Entry 8Q5S (X-ray diffraction, 1.49 A resolution); this record covers chains A and B.

== Chain A ==
Protein: Egl nine homolog 1
From: Homo sapiens
Notes: EC 1.14.11.29
UniProt: Q9GZT9 (EGLN1_HUMAN); numbering as in UniProt (aligned over 181-407)
Sequence (233 residues; numbered 175 to 407; the number before each row is that of its first residue):
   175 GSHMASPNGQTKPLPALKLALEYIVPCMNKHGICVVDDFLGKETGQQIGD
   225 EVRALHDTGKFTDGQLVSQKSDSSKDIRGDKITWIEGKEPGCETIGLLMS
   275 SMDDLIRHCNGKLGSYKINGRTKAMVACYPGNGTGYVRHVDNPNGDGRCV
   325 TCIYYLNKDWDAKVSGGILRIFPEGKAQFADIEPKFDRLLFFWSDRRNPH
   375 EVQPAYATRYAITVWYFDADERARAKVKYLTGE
Disordered / not traced: 175-187, 407
Differences from the reference sequence: expression tag (175-180)
Curated features (UniProtKB/Swiss-Prot):
  - region: Val-241 to Ile-251 (Beta(2)beta(3) 'finger-like' loop)
  - binding site (Fe cation): His-313, Asp-315, His-374
  - binding site (2-oxoglutarate): Arg-383
  - modified residue (S-nitrosocysteine): Cys-201, Cys-208, Cys-302, Cys-323, Cys-326
  - natural variant: Pro-317 (P317R: In ECYT3), Arg-371 (R371H: In ECYT3)
  - mutagenesis: Cys-201 (C201A: Little change in enzyme activity), Cys-208 (C208A: Little change in enzyme activity), Arg-252 (R252A: Reduced C-terminal ODD domain (CODD) hydroxylation of HIF1A), Asp-254 (D254A/K: Reduced C-terminal ODD domain (CODD) hxdroxylation of HIF1A), Cys-266 (C266A: Little change in enzyme activity), Cys-283 (C283A: Little change in enzyme activity), Cys-302 (C302A: Slight increase in enzyme activity), Tyr-303 (Y303F: No effect), Cys-323 (C323A: Little change in enzyme activity), Cys-326 (C326A: Slight increase in enzyme activity), Arg-383 (R383A: Reduces enzyme activity by 95%)

== Chain B ==
Protein: Endothelial PAS domain-containing protein 1
UniProt: Q99814 (EPAS1_HUMAN); residue numbers follow UniProt; this construct covers 523-542
Sequence (20 residues; each row starts with the number of its first residue):
   523 ELDLETLAPYIPMDGEDFQL

== How chain A and chain B interact ==
Contacting residue pairs (59):
  Gln-239(A) with Pro-531(B); Tyr-532(B), hydrogen bond (backbone-backbone)
  Leu-240(A) with Thr-528(B); Leu-529(B); Ala-530(B); Tyr-532(B)
  Val-241(A) with Glu-527(B); Ala-530(B), hydrogen bond (backbone-backbone); Pro-531(B); Tyr-532(B)
  Ser-242(A) with Glu-527(B), hydrogen bond (backbone-backbone); Thr-528(B)
  Lys-244(A) with Thr-528(B)
  Ile-251(A) with Leu-529(B), hydrophobic
  Arg-252(A) with Pro-531(B); Tyr-532(B)
  Trp-258(A) with Tyr-532(B)
  Asp-277(A) with Phe-540(B); Leu-542(B)
  Arg-281(A) with Leu-542(B), hydrogen bond (side chain-backbone)
  Ile-292(A) with Leu-542(B), hydrophobic
  Asn-293(A) with Gln-541(B); Leu-542(B), hydrogen bond (backbone-backbone)
  Gly-294(A) with Phe-540(B); Leu-542(B)
  Arg-295(A) with Asp-539(B); Phe-540(B), hydrogen bond (backbone-backbone)
  Thr-296(A) with Ile-533(B)
  Tyr-310(A) with Leu-529(B), hydrogen bond (side chain-backbone); Ala-530(B); Pro-531(B)
  Arg-312(A) with Leu-529(B)
  His-313(A) with Leu-529(B); Pro-531(B)
  Val-314(A) with Ala-530(B)
  Asp-315(A) with Ala-530(B); Pro-531(B)
  Pro-317(A) with Leu-526(B), hydrophobic; Glu-527(B); Ala-530(B)
  Asn-318(A) with Asp-525(B); Glu-527(B)
  Arg-322(A) with Pro-531(B), hydrogen bond (side chain-backbone); Ile-533(B)
  Arg-370(A) with Leu-526(B)
  Trp-389(A) with Pro-531(B), hydrophobic; Ile-533(B), hydrophobic
  Tyr-390(A) with Leu-542(B), hydrophobic
  Phe-391(A) with Ile-533(B), hydrophobic; Asp-539(B)
  Arg-396(A) with Ile-533(B); Pro-534(B), hydrogen bond (side chain-backbone); Met-535(B), hydrogen bond; Asp-539(B), salt bridge
  Lys-400(A) with Met-535(B); Gly-537(B), hydrogen bond (side chain-backbone); Asp-539(B), salt bridge
  Tyr-403(A) with Met-535(B), hydrophobic; Asp-536(B)
Interface residues without a listed pair, chain A (34 interface residues in all): Ile-280, Val-311, Asp-320, Ala-399
Interface residues without a listed pair, chain B (18 interface residues in all): Glu-538

== In short ==
34 residues of chain A face 18 of chain B across their interface, with 11 hydrogen bonds and 2 salt bridges.
Polar pairs include Arg-396(A)/Asp-539(B), Lys-400(A)/Asp-539(B) and Arg-281(A)/Leu-542(B).
Here chain A is Egl nine homolog 1 (Homo sapiens) and chain B is Endothelial PAS domain-containing protein 1.
Entry 8Q5S (Anaerobic crystal structure of apo-HIF prolyl hydroxylase 2 (PHD2 181-407)in complex with acetate
(ACT) and HIF2alpha-CODD ...) was determined by X-ray diffraction.
